1YF6 - chains L and H of the 3 polymer chains in the assembly; structure by X-ray diffraction, 2.25 A resolution.

Chain L:
Name: Reaction center protein L chain
Organism: Rhodobacter sphaeroides
Reference sequence: P02954 (RCEL_RHOSH); residue numbers follow UniProt; this construct covers 1-281
Sequence (281 residues; numbered 1 to 281; the number before each row is that of its first residue):
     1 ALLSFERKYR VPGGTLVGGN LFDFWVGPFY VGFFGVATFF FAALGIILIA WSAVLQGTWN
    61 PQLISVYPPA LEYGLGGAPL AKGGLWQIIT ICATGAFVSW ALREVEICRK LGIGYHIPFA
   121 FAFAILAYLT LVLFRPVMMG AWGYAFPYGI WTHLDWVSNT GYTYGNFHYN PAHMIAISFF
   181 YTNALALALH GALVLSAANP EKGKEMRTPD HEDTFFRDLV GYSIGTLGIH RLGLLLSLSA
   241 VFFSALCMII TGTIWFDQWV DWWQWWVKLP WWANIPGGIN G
Construct notes: engineered mutation Tyr181 (Phe in P02954)
Metal / ion sites: bacteriochlorophyll a Mg site 1 near His153 (its only coordinating residue here); bacteriochlorophyll a Mg site 2 near His173 (its only coordinating residue here); Fe2+: His190, His230 (shared with 3 residues of chain M)
Small-molecule neighbours:
  - bacteriochlorophyll a (BCL), molecule 1: Thr38, Phe41, Ala42, Gly45, Ile49, Ile89, Cys92, Ala93, Ala96, Phe97, Trp100, Glu104, Ile117, Ala120, Phe121, Phe123, Ala124, Tyr128, Phe146, Tyr148, Gly149, Ile150, His153, Phe180, Ser237, Leu238, Val241
  - bacteriochlorophyll a (BCL), molecule 2: Ile46, Ile49, Tyr128, Leu131, Phe146, Ile150, Trp151, His153, Leu154, Trp156, Val157
  - bacteriochlorophyll a (BCL), molecule 3: Phe97, Phe121, Ala124, Ile125, Ala127, Tyr128, Leu131, Trp156, Val157, Ser158, Thr160, Gly161, Tyr162, Asn166, Phe167, His168, His173, Ala176, Ile177, Phe180, Tyr181, Val241, Ser244, Ala245, Cys247, Met248
  - bacteriochlorophyll a (BCL), molecule 4: Val157, Tyr162, His168, Tyr181
  - bacteriochlorophyll a (BCL), molecule 5: His168, His173, Met174, Ile177, Ser178, Tyr181, Thr182, Leu185
  - bacteriopheophytin a (BPH): Tyr181, Ala184, Leu185, Ala188, Leu189, Phe216, Leu219, Val220
  - heptane-1,2,3-triol (HTO): Ala101, Leu102, Val105, Tyr115, Pro118, Phe119, Ala122
  - ubiquinone-10 (U10), molecule 1: Ala186, Leu189, His190, Leu193, Phe216, Tyr222, Ser223, Ile224, Gly225, Ile229, Leu232
  - ubiquinone-10 (U10), molecule 2: Trp262, Trp263, Trp265, Trp266

Chain H:
Name: Reaction center protein H chain
Organism: Rhodobacter sphaeroides
Reference sequence: P11846 (RCEH_RHOSH); numbering as in UniProt (aligned over 1-260)
Sequence (260 residues; row label = number of the first residue in the row):
     1 MVGVTAFGNF DLASLAIYSF WIFLAGLIYY LQTENMREGY PLENEDGTPA ANQGPFPLPK
    61 PKTFILPHGR GTLTVPGPES EDRPIALART AVSEGFPHAP TGDPMKDGVG PASWVARRDL
   121 PELDGHGHNK IKPMKAAAGF HVSAGKNPIG LPVRGCDLEI AGKVVDIWVD IPEQMARFLE
   181 VELKDGSTRL LPMQMVKVQS NRVHVNALSS DLFAGIPTIK SPTEVTLLEE DKICGYVAGG
   241 LMYAAPKRKS VVAAMLAEYA
Disordered / not traced: 1-10, 249-260

Chain L / chain H interface:
Residue-residue contacts - 68 pairs, chain L then chain H:
  Ala1(L) - Leu42(H)  hydrophobic
  Ala1(L) - Glu43(H)
  Ala1(L) - Ala50(H)  hydrophobic
  Leu2(L) - Leu42(H)
  Leu2(L) - Glu43(H)  hydrogen bond (backbone-backbone)
  Leu3(L) - Gly39(H)
  Leu3(L) - Tyr40(H)  hydrophobic
  Leu3(L) - Leu42(H)  hydrophobic
  Ser4(L) - Gly39(H)  hydrogen bond (backbone-backbone)
  Ser4(L) - Glu43(H)
  Ser4(L) - Glu79(H)
  Ser4(L) - Glu81(H)
  Phe5(L) - Gly39(H)
  Phe5(L) - Glu81(H)
  Arg7(L) - Glu45(H)
  Arg7(L) - Leu87(H)
  Arg7(L) - Ala88(H)
  Arg7(L) - Arg89(H)
  Arg7(L) - His98(H)  hydrogen bond
  Lys8(L) - Glu81(H)  salt bridge
  Lys8(L) - Leu87(H)
  Lys8(L) - Val109(H)
  Lys8(L) - Gly110(H)  hydrogen bond (backbone-backbone)
  Lys8(L) - Ser113(H)
  Lys8(L) - Trp114(H)
  Tyr9(L) - Gly110(H)
  Tyr9(L) - Ser113(H)
  Arg10(L) - Pro97(H)
  Arg10(L) - His98(H)  hydrogen bond (backbone-backbone)
  Val11(L) - Leu87(H)  hydrophobic
  Val11(L) - Pro97(H)
  Val11(L) - His98(H)
  Val11(L) - Gly110(H)
  Val11(L) - Tyr243(H)
  Pro12(L) - Pro97(H)
  Pro12(L) - His98(H)
  Pro12(L) - Met242(H)
  Gly13(L) - Met242(H)
  Gly14(L) - Met242(H)
  Asp23(L) - Pro97(H)
  Phe24(L) - Gly95(H)
  Phe24(L) - Phe96(H)  hydrophobic
  Trp25(L) - Gly95(H)  hydrogen bond (backbone-backbone)
  Trp25(L) - Pro97(H)
  Arg109(L) - Met242(H)
  Lys110(L) - Pro111(H)
  Lys110(L) - Met242(H)
  Gly112(L) - Pro111(H)
  Gly112(L) - Ala238(H)
  Ala198(L) - Phe64(H)
  Asn199(L) - Lys62(H)  hydrogen bond
  Gly203(L) - Ile65(H)
  Lys204(L) - Ile65(H)
  Glu205(L) - Ile65(H)
  Glu205(L) - Leu66(H)
  Glu205(L) - Pro67(H)
  Glu205(L) - His68(H)
  Met206(L) - Phe64(H)  hydrophobic
  Met206(L) - Ile65(H)  hydrogen bond (backbone-backbone)
  Met206(L) - Leu66(H)  hydrophobic
  Thr208(L) - Gly125(H)
  Pro209(L) - Lys130(H)
  Pro209(L) - Glu173(H)
  Asp210(L) - Asp124(H)
  Asp210(L) - Gly125(H)  hydrogen bond (side chain-backbone)
  Asp210(L) - Pro172(H)
  Thr226(L) - Glu173(H)  hydrogen bond
  Leu227(L) - Met175(H)  hydrophobic
Other interface residues (no listed pair), chain L (32 interface residues in all): Leu111, Asp213
Other interface residues (no listed pair), chain H (42 interface residues in all): Glu38, Pro41, Asn52, Arg83, Ile85, Ala99, Val115

In short:
32 residues of chain L face 42 of chain H across their interface; the contacts include 10 hydrogen bonds and 1
salt bridge. Among the polar pairs are Lys8(L)-Glu81(H), Arg7(L)-His98(H) and Asn199(L)-Lys62(H).
Here chain L is Reaction center protein L chain and chain H is Reaction center protein H chain, both from
Rhodobacter sphaeroides. Entry 1YF6 (Structure of a quintuple mutant of photosynthetic reaction center from
rhodobacter sphaeroides) was determined by X-ray diffraction.
